Entry 9EUH (electron microscopy, 4.40 A resolution (low resolution: residue-level contacts below are approximate; hydrogen-bond / salt-bridge calls are withheld)); this record covers chains M and N of the 15 polymer chains in the assembly.

[Chain M (and N)]
Name: Putative baseplate component
From: Staphylococcus phage 812
Notes: chain N of this document is another copy of the same molecule, construct and numbering; everything in this record applies to it too
UniProtKB: A0A0U1X2L4 (A0A0U1X2L4_9CAUD); numbering as in UniProt (aligned over 1-263)
Chain sequence (263 residues; each row starts with the number of its first residue):
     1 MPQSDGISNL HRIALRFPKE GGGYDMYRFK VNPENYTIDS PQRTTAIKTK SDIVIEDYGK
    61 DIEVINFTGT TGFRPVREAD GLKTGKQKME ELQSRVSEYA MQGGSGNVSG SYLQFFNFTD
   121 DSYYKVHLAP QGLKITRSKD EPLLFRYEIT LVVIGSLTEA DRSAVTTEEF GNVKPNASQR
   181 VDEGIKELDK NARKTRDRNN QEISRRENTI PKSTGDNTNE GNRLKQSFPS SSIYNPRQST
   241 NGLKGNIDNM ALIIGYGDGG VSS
Unresolved in the structure: 1, 210-232, 263

[How chain M and chain N interact]
Contacting residue pairs (44):
  Arg43(M) - Lys48(N)
  Tyr58(M) - Lys48(N)
  Tyr58(M) - Lys50(N)
  Ile62(M) - Ala46(N)
  Ile62(M) - Ile53(N)
  Ile62(M) - Ile55(N)
  Phe73(M) - Asp5(N)
  Lys86(M) - Gln3(N)
  Lys86(M) - Asp121(N)
  Glu90(M) - Asp121(N)
  Ala100(M) - Gln42(N)
  Ala100(M) - Lys60(N)
  Met101(M) - Lys60(N)
  Gly104(M) - Tyr58(N)
  Gly104(M) - Gly59(N)
  His127(M) - Thr44(N)
  His127(M) - Asp57(N)
  Leu128(M) - Thr44(N)
  Ala129(M) - Gln42(N)
  Pro130(M) - Pro41(N)
  Pro130(M) - Gln42(N)
  Pro130(M) - Thr44(N)
  Gln131(M) - Ser40(N)
  Gln131(M) - Pro41(N)
  Gly132(M) - Ser40(N)
  Leu133(M) - Asp39(N)
  Leu133(M) - Ser40(N)
  Lys134(M) - Ile38(N)
  Lys134(M) - Asp39(N)
  Ile135(M) - Thr37(N)
  Ile135(M) - Ile38(N)
  Thr136(M) - Tyr36(N)
  Thr136(M) - Thr37(N)
  Arg137(M) - Asn35(N)
  Arg137(M) - Tyr36(N)
  Arg137(M) - Thr119(N)
  Ser138(M) - Glu34(N)
  Ser138(M) - Asn35(N)
  Lys139(M) - Glu34(N)
  Lys139(M) - Asn35(N)
  Leu143(M) - Gln3(N)
  Leu143(M) - Ser4(N)
  Phe145(M) - Gln3(N)
  Arg162(M) - Asp52(N)
Interface residues without a listed pair, chain M (28 interface residues in all): Gly59, Lys60, Asp61
Interface residues without a listed pair, chain N (27 interface residues in all): Pro2, Asp120

[Overview]
28 residues of chain M and 27 residues of chain N are in contact.
Chain M and chain N are both Putative baseplate component (Staphylococcus phage 812); the structure, Cryo-EM
structure of Staphylococcus aureus bacteriophage phi812 baseplate in the pre-contraction state - core, and
wedge ..., was determined by electron microscopy.
